6SGW - chains C and G of the 10 polymer chains in the assembly; structure by electron microscopy, 3.80 A resolution.

== Chain C ==
Molecule: ESX-3 secretion system protein EccD3
Organism: Mycobacterium smegmatis (strain ATCC 700084 / mc(2)155)
UniProtKB: A0QQ46 (ECCD3_MYCS2); residues 8-472 here = UniProt positions 8-472
Chain sequence (465 residues; row label = number of the first residue in the row):
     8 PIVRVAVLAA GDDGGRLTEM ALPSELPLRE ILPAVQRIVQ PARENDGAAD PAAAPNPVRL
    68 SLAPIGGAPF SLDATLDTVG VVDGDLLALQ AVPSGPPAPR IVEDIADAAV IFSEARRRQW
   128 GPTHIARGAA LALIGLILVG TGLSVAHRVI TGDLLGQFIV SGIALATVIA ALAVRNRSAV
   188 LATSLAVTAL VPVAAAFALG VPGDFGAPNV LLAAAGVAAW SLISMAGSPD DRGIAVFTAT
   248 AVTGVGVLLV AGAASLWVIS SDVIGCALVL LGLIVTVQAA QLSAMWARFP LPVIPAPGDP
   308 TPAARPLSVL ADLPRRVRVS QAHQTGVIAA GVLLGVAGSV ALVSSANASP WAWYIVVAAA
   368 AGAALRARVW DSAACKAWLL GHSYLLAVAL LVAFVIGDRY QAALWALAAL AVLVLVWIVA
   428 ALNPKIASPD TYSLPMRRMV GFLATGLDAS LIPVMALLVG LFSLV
Not modelled in the structure: 17-20, 48-64, 212-213

== Chain G ==
Molecule: ESX-3 secretion system protein EccE3
Organism: Mycobacterium smegmatis (strain ATCC 700084 / mc(2)155)
UniProtKB: A0QQ48 (ECCE3_MYCS2); residue numbers follow UniProt; this construct covers 1-285
Chain sequence (285 residues; row label = number of the first residue in the row):
     1 MTARIALASL FVVAAVLAQP WQTTTQRWVL GVSIAAVIVL LAWWKGMFLT TRIGRALAMV
    61 RRNRAEDTVE TDAHRATVVL RVDPAAPAQL PVVVGYLDRY GITCDKVRIT HRDAGGTRRS
   121 WISLTVDAVD NLAALQARSA RIPLQDTTEV VGRRLADHLR EQGWTVTVVE GVDTPLPVSG
   181 KETWRGVADD AGVVAAYRVK VDDRLDEVLA EIGHLPAEET WTALEFTGSP AEPLLTVCAA
   241 VRTSDRPAAK APLAGLTPAR GRHRPALAAL NPLSTERLDG TAVPL
Not modelled in the structure: 42-46, 65-71, 179-193, 202-204, 213-215, 243-251, 262-263

== How chain C and chain G interact ==
Residue-residue contacts (23):
  Ser-101(C) / Arg-160(G)  hydrogen bond (side chain-backbone)
  Ser-101(C) / Glu-161(G)  hydrogen bond (side chain-backbone)
  Ser-101(C) / Gln-162(G)
  Ser-101(C) / Gly-163(G)  hydrogen bond (side chain-backbone)
  Pro-103(C) / Arg-160(G)
  Pro-103(C) / Glu-161(G)
  Pro-106(C) / Asp-157(G)
  Ile-108(C) / Arg-153(G)
  Ile-108(C) / Arg-154(G)  hydrogen bond (backbone-side chain)
  Glu-110(C) / Arg-138(G)  salt bridge
  Glu-110(C) / Thr-147(G)
  Glu-110(C) / Val-150(G)
  Glu-110(C) / Arg-154(G)  salt bridge
  Asp-111(C) / Arg-138(G)
  Ile-112(C) / Ala-137(G)
  Ile-112(C) / Arg-138(G)
  Ala-113(C) / Ala-137(G)  hydrogen bond (backbone-backbone)
  Ala-113(C) / Arg-138(G)
  Asp-114(C) / Ala-137(G)  hydrogen bond (backbone-backbone)
  Val-117(C) / Ala-133(G)
  Val-117(C) / Ala-137(G)  hydrophobic
  Ile-118(C) / Ala-137(G)  hydrophobic
  Glu-121(C) / Ala-133(G)
Other interface residues (no listed pair), chain C (14 interface residues in all): Pro-100, Ala-105
Other interface residues (no listed pair), chain G (13 interface residues in all): Gln-136

== Summary ==
14 residues of chain C and 13 residues of chain G are in contact, with 6 hydrogen bonds and 2 salt bridges.
Polar contacts include Glu-110(C)/Arg-138(G), Glu-110(C)/Arg-154(G) and Ser-101(C)/Arg-160(G).
Here chain C is ESX-3 secretion system protein EccD3 and chain G is ESX-3 secretion system protein EccE3, both
from Mycobacterium smegmatis (strain ATCC 700084 / mc(2)155). Entry 6SGW (Structure of the ESX-3 core complex)
was determined by electron microscopy together with 6SGX, 6SGY and 6SGZ from the same study.
